Entry 3BDZ (X-ray diffraction, 2.00 A resolution); this record covers chain A.

== Chain A ==
Protein: P450cin
Source organism: Citrobacter braakii
UniProt: Q8VQF6 (Q8VQF6_CITBR); residues 8-404 here = UniProt positions 8-404
Chain sequence (397 residues; each row starts with the number of its first residue):
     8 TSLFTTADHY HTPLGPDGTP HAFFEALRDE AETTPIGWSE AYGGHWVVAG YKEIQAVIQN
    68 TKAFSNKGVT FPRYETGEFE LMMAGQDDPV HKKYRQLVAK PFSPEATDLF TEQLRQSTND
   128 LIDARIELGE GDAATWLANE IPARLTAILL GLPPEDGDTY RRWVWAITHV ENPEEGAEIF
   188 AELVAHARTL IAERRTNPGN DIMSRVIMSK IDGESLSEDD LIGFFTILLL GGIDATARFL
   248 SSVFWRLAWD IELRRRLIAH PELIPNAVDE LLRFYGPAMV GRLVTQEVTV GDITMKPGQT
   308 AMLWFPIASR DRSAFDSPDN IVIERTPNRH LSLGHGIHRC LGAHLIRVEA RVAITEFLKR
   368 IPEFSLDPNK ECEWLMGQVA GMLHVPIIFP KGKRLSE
Sequence notes: engineered mutation Ala-242 (Asn in Q8VQF6)
Bound ions: heme Fe: Cys-347 (together with malonate ion)
Residues lining bound ligands:
  - heme (HEM): Ile-65, Asn-73, Val-76, Met-90, Ala-91, His-98, Arg-102, Phe-109, Ile-234, Leu-235, Gly-238, Gly-239, Ala-242, Thr-243, Phe-246, Leu-279, Pro-284, Ala-285, Val-287, Arg-289, Phe-312, Ser-339, Leu-340, Gly-341, Ile-344, His-345, Arg-346, Cys-347, Leu-348, Gly-349, Leu-352, Ile-353
  - malonate ion (MLI): Val-76, Tyr-81, Ala-91, Ile-234, Leu-237, Gly-238

== In short ==
Chain A binds heme and malonate ion.
Chain A is P450cin (Citrobacter braakii); the structure, The Role of Asn 242 in P450cin, was determined by
X-ray diffraction together with 3BE0 from the same study.
